Entry 7B2C (X-ray diffraction, 1.80 A resolution); this record covers chains A and B of the 6 polymer chains in the assembly.

# Chain A
Protein: Ethyl-Coenzyme M reductase alpha subunit
Organism: Candidatus Ethanoperedens thermophilum
Notes: EC 2.8.4.1; engineered mutation(s): wild-type
Chain sequence (595 residues; row label = number of the first residue in the row):
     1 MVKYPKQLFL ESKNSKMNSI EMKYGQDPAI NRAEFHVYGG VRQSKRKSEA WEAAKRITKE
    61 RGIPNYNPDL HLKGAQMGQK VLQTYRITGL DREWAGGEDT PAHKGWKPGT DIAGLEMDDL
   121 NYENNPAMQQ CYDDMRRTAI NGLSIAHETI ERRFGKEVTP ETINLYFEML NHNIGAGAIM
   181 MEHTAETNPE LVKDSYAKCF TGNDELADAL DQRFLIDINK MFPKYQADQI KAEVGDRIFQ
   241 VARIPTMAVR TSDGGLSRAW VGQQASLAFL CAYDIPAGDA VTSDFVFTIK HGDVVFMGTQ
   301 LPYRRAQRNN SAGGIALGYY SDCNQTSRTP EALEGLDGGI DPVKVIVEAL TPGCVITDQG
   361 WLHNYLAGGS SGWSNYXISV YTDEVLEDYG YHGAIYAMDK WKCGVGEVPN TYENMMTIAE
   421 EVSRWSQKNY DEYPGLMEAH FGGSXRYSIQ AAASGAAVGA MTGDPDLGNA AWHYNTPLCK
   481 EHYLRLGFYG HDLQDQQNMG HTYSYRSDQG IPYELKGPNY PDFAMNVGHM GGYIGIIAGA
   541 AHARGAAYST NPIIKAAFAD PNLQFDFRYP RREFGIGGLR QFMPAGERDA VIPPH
Unresolved in the structure: 1-4
Modified / non-standard residues: His291 (N1-methylated histidine; MHS); Arg305 (5-methyl-arginine; AGM); Cys354 (S-methylcysteine; SMC); I2M (3-methyl-L-alloisoleucine) at position 377, MGN (2-methyl-glutamine) at position 445; Gly490 (thioglycin; GL3); His491 (4-methyl-histidine; HIC)
Bound ions: K+ site 1 near Gly74 (its only coordinating residue here); K+ site 2: Gln212, Leu215; Mg2+: Asp589 (shared with 1 residue of chain D)
Residues lining bound ligands:
  - 1-thioethanesulfonic acid (COM): Tyr376, Phe488, Tyr489
  - Coenzyme B (TP7), molecule 1: Arg258, Lys290, His291
  - Coenzyme B (TP7), molecule 2: Arg304, Leu362, Leu366, Ala367, Trp373, Phe488, Ala524, Met525, Asn526, Val527
  - Dimethylated-F430 cofactor (USN), molecule 1: Ala178, Ile179, Met180, Met181, Glu182, His183, Thr184, Ala185, Gln263, Gln264, Leu267, Leu270, Ala277
  - Dimethylated-F430 cofactor (USN), molecule 2: Gly368, Gly369, Ser371, Trp373, Ser374, Asn375, Tyr376, Phe441, Gly442, MGN_445, Gly487, Phe488
  - xenon (XE), molecule 1: Leu350, Cys354, Val380, Leu386, Ala452, Trp472, Gly532
  - xenon (XE), molecule 2: Trp373, Tyr376, Val527
  - xenon (XE), molecule 3: Pro477, Gln496, Met499

# Chain B
Protein: Ethyl-Coenzyme M reductase beta subunit
Organism: Candidatus Ethanoperedens thermophilum
Notes: EC 2.8.4.1; engineered mutation(s): wild-type
Chain sequence (467 residues; numbered 1 to 467; the number before each row is that of its first residue):
     1 MAYLTEKIDL YGDNGKVLES DIPLEAVTPV QNPAVRELAS IFKRSVAVNL GGAQKALSTG
    61 HYANEYIHFP DIPNKDKLGI KSSPGGKYPP KSVKVRTMDL PLVDDADDIA ARLKERLQVN
   121 PDDGTEVRVM KKGNVLYVKI SEQLANTGVE YTTALTTTAQ AMTDLVMEKY DLDFHASPLV
   181 HCAFYGRYPQ TYEFMGGNVI SLLAASCANE GPGFAMRNIM ANHIVAATRK RTLEAVALSS
   241 TLEAIGHVEM GDAIGRWRRW QALVHACQGL NANNVVYDLV KEAGHGCTGD VVAATVGRAL
   301 EDGIISVKKT LPSGYKFYTA NDPSMWNAYV CAGLVAAVIV NQGAARAAQG VSSTLLYFND
   361 LIEHETGLPH AGYGDGMGNG VSFSFFSHAI YGGGSPGIFS GNHIVTRHSK GFAIPVIAAA
   421 VSLDSGTAVY GPEATSGLVG DIFGEVDLIR RPMEAIASAA AEIKDKF
Unresolved in the structure: 1
Bound ions: K+ site 1: Glu115, Gln118; K+ site 2: Asn146 (shared with 1 residue of chain E); K+ site 3: Ser201, Leu203; K+ site 4 near Ser324 (its only coordinating residue here)
Residues lining bound ligands:
  - 1-thioethanesulfonic acid (COM): Phe385, Ala389, Tyr391
  - Coenzyme B (TP7): Phe385, Phe386, Tyr391, Gly392, Gly393, His403, Ile404, Val405
  - Dimethylated-F430 cofactor (USN): Ala389, Ile390, Tyr391
  - xenon (XE), molecule 1: Ile8, Cys267, Ala272, Asn273, Met325
  - xenon (XE), molecule 2: Phe42, Leu202, Ile219, His223, Ile224, Ala227, Leu238, Ile449
  - xenon (XE), molecule 3: Gly426, Thr427, Ala428, Val429

# Chain A / chain B interface
Pairs across the interface (54; chain A residue first):
  Tyr303(A) with Glu193(B), hydrogen bond; Cys207(B); Ala208(B), hydrophobic
  Arg304(A) with Glu210(B); His403(B), hydrogen bond; Ile404(B)
  Arg305(A) with Glu210(B); Ile404(B)
  Trp373(A) with Tyr391(B)
  Lys480(A) with Asp360(B), salt bridge; Met377(B)
  Glu481(A) with His364(B), salt bridge
  Phe488(A) with Phe385(B), hydrophobic
  Tyr489(A) with Val381(B); Ser384(B); Phe385(B), hydrophobic; His388(B)
  Gly490(A) with Val381(B); Phe385(B)
  His491(A) with Val381(B)
  Asp492(A) with Val381(B)
  Leu493(A) with Gly378(B); Val381(B); Ser382(B)
  Gln496(A) with Gly374(B); Met377(B); Gly378(B)
  Gln497(A) with Gly374(B); Asp375(B), hydrogen bond; His408(B)
  Gly500(A) with Tyr373(B)
  His501(A) with Asp375(B), salt bridge
  Tyr505(A) with Arg256(B), hydrogen bond
  Arg506(A) with Asp252(B), hydrogen bond (side chain-backbone); Trp257(B); Trp260(B); Gln261(B), hydrogen bond; Lys410(B)
  Ser507(A) with Met250(B); Asp252(B), hydrogen bond
  Asp508(A) with Phe214(B); Arg407(B), salt bridge; Lys410(B), salt bridge
  Gln509(A) with Asp375(B), hydrogen bond; Lys410(B)
  Pro521(A) with Arg407(B); His408(B), hydrogen bond (backbone-side chain)
  Asp522(A) with His408(B)
  Ala524(A) with Ile404(B), hydrophobic
  Met525(A) with Phe386(B), hydrophobic; Ile404(B); Val405(B), hydrophobic; His408(B)
  Asn526(A) with Phe385(B)
Other interface residues (no listed pair), chain A (28 interface residues in all): Pro302, Ala367
Other interface residues (no listed pair), chain B (33 interface residues in all): Asn209, Asn379

# Overview
Chain A and chain B form an interface of 28 and 33 residues respectively; the contacts include 9 hydrogen
bonds and 5 salt bridges. Polar pairs include Lys480(A)-Asp360(B), Glu481(A)-His364(B) and
His501(A)-Asp375(B).
Here chain A is Ethyl-Coenzyme M reductase alpha subunit and chain B is Ethyl-Coenzyme M reductase beta
subunit, both from Candidatus Ethanoperedens thermophilum. Entry 7B2C (Crystal structure of the ethyl-coenzyme
M reductase from Candidatus Ethanoperedens thermophilum gassed with xenon) was determined by X-ray diffraction
together with 7B2H from the same study.
